1W7P - chains B and D of the 4 polymer chains in the assembly; structure by X-ray diffraction, 3.60 A resolution.

# Chain B
Protein: VPS25, YJR102C
Organism: Saccharomyces cerevisiae
Reference sequence: P47142 (YJ72_YEAST); residue numbers follow UniProt; this construct covers 1-202
Amino-acid sequence (202 residues; numbered 1 to 202; the number before each row is that of its first residue):
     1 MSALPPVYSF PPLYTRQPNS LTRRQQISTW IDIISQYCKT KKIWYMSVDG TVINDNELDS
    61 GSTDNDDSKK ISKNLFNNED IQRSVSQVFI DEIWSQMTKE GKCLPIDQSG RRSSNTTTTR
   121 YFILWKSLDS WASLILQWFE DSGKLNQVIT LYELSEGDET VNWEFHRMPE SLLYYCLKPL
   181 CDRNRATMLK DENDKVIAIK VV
Unresolved in the structure: 55-71, 200-202

# Chain D
Protein: VPS36P, YLR417W
Organism: Saccharomyces cerevisiae
Reference sequence: Q06696 (VPS36_YEAST); residue numbers follow UniProt; this construct covers 1-566
Amino-acid sequence (566 residues; row label = number of the first residue in the row):
     1 MEYWHYVETT SSGQPLLREG EKDIFIDQSV GLYHGKSKIL QRQRGRIFLT SQRIIYIDDA
    61 KPTQNSLGLE LDDLAYVNYS SGFLTRSPRL ILFFKDPSSK DELGKSAETA SADVVSTWVC
   121 PICMVSNETQ GEFTKDTLPT PICINCGVPA DYELTKSSIN CSNAIDPNAN PQNQFGVNSE
   181 NICPACTFAN HPQIGNCEIC GHRLPNASKV RSKLNRLNFH DSRVHIELEK NSLARNKSSH
   241 SALSSSSSTG SSTEFVQLSF RKSDGVLFSQ ATERALENIL TEKNKHIFNQ NVVSVNGVDM
   301 RKGASSHEYN NEVPFIETKL SRIGISSLEK SRENQLLNND ILFNNALTDL NKLMSLATSI
   361 ERLYKNSNIT MKTKTLNLQD ESTVNEPKTR RPLLILDREK FLNKELFLDE IAREIYEFTL
   421 SEFKDLNSDT NYMIITLVDL YAMYNKSMRI GTGLISPMEM REACERFEHL GLNELKLVKV
   481 NKRILCVTSE KFDVVKEKLV DLIGDNPGSD LLRLTQILSS NNSKSNWTLG ILMEVLQNCV
   541 DEGDLLIDKQ LSGIYYYKNS YWPSHI
Unresolved in the structure: 1-395
UniProt features mapped onto this chain:
  - zinc finger: V114 to D151 (RanBP2-type 1), V177 to P205 (RanBP2-type 2)
  - mutagenesis: T187 to F188 (Abolishes ubiquitin-binding and vacuole sorting of ubiquitinated proteins)

# Chain B / chain D interface
Pairs across the interface - 10 pairs, chain B then chain D:
  P18(B) - L551(D)
  P18(B) - S552(D)
  N19(B) - L551(D)
  N19(B) - S552(D)
  N19(B) - G553(D)
  S20(B) - D510(D)  hydrogen bond
  S20(B) - L512(D)
  S20(B) - S552(D)  hydrogen bond (backbone-backbone)
  L21(B) - L512(D)  hydrophobic
  R24(B) - L512(D)
Interface residues without a listed pair, chain D (7 interface residues in all): L511, Y555

# Overview
5 residues of chain B and 7 residues of chain D are in contact; the contacts include 2 hydrogen bonds. Among
the polar pairs are S20(B)-D510(D) and S20(B)-S552(D). UniProt lists 2 mutagenesis sites on chain D.
Here chain B is VPS25, YJR102C and chain D is VPS36P, YLR417W, both from Saccharomyces cerevisiae. Entry 1W7P
(The crystal structure of endosomal complex ESCRT-II (VPS22/VPS25/VPS36)) was determined by X-ray diffraction.
